Entry 6O1S (X-ray diffraction, 1.70 A resolution); this record covers chain E.

# Chain E
Protein: Plasma kallikrein
Organism: Homo sapiens
Notes: EC 3.4.21.34
UniProtKB: P03952 (KLKB1_HUMAN); residue numbers follow UniProt; this construct covers 376-638
Sequence (263 residues; row label = number of the first residue in the row):
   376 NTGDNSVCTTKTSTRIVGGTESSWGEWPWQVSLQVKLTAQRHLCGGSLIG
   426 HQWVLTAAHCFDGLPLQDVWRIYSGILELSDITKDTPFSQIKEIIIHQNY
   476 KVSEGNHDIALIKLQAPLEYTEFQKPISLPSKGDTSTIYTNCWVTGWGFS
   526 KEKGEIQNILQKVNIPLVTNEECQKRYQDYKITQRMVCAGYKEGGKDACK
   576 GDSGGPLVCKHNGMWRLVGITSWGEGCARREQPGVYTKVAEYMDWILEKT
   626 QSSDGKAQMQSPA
Not modelled in the structure: 376-390, 630-638
Differences from the reference sequence: engineered mutation E396 (Asn in P03952), E453 (Asn in P03952), E494 (Asn in P03952), S503 (Cys in P03952)
Cystine bridges: C419-C435, C517-C584, C548-C563, C574-C602
Ligand contacts: 7SD (N-[(6-amino-2,4-dimethylpyridin-3-yl)methyl]-1-({4-[(1H-pyrazol-1-yl)methyl]phenyl}methyl)-1H-pyrazole-4-carboxamide): H434, S478, E479, G480, D483, Y555, K556, I557, M561, D572, A573, C574, K575, S578, T596, S597, W598, G599, G601, C602

# Overview
Ligands of chain E: compound 7SD.
Chain E is Plasma kallikrein (Homo sapiens); the structure, Structure of human plasma kallikrein protease
domain with inhibitor, was determined by X-ray diffraction together with 6O1G and 6BFP from the same study.
